PDB entry 6GRD | X-ray diffraction, 2.66 A resolution | chains A and R of the 3 polymer chains in the assembly

Chain A:
Name: Nuclease-like protein
Organism: Chaetomium thermophilum
UniProt: G0RYN2 (G0RYN2_CHATD); numbering as in UniProt (aligned over 1-530)
Sequence (530 residues; row label = number of the first residue in the row):
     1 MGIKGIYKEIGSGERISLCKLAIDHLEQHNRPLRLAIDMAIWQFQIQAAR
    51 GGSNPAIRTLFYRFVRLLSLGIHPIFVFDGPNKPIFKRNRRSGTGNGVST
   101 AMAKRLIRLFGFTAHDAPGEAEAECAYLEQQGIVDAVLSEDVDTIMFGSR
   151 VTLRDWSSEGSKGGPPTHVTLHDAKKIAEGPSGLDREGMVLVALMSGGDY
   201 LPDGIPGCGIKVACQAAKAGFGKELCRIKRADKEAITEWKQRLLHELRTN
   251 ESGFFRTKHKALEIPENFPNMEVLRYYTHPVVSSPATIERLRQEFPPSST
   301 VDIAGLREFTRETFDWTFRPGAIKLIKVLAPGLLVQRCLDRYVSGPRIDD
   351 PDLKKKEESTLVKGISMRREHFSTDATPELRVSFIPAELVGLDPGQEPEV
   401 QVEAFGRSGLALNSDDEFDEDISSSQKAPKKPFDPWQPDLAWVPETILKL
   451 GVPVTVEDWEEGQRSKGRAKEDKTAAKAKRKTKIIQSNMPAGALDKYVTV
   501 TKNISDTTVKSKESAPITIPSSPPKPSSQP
Unresolved in the structure: 1, 83-96, 342-354, 401-430, 466-530
Modified positions: Mse-1, Mse-489 (selenomethionine); Mse-39, Mse-102, Mse-146, Mse-189, Mse-195, Mse-271, Mse-367 (selenomethionine; parent Met)
Ion coordination: Mg2+: Glu-122, Glu-140, Asp-143; Cs+: Ser-196, Asp-203, Ile-205, Cys-208 (shared with DC9(R) of chain R)
Reported in the primary citation:
  - Cs+ coordination: Asp-203, Cys-208
  - contacts within the chain: Glu-120/Tyr-200 (hydrogen bond)
  - mutagenesis - D199A (100-fold), Y200F (100-fold): decreased catalytic activity on K+ ions
  - mutagenesis - E120A (100-fold): decreased catalytic activity (citing earlier work)
  - mutagenesis - D199A/Y200F: abolished catalytic activity

Chain R:
Molecule: 16-nt DNA strand
Sequence (16 nucleotides; numbered 0 to 15; the number before each row is that of its first residue; numbering starts at 0):
     0 TACCCACCACCGCTCA
Ion coordination: Cs+: DC9 (shared with Ser-196(A), Asp-203(A), Ile-205(A), Cys-208(A) of chain A)

Chain A / chain R interface:
Pairs across the interface - 12 pairs, chain A then chain R:
  Phe-44(A) / DA15(R)  sugar contact
  Gln-45(A) / DA15(R)  sugar contact
  Ala-48(A) / DA15(R)  phosphate contact
  Pro-206(A) / DC9(R)  phosphate contact
  Gly-207(A) / DA8(R)  sugar contact
  Gly-207(A) / DC9(R)  hydrogen bond to the phosphate
  Cys-208(A) / DA8(R)  phosphate contact
  Gly-209(A) / DA8(R)  hydrogen bond to the phosphate
  Ile-210(A) / DA8(R)  hydrogen bond to the phosphate
  Lys-211(A) / DC7(R)  phosphate contact
  Lys-211(A) / DA8(R)  hydrogen bond to the phosphate
  Val-212(A) / DA8(R)  hydrogen bond to the phosphate

Overview:
10 residues of chain A and 4 residues of chain R are in contact; the contacts include 5 hydrogen bonds. Polar
pairs include Gly-207(A)/DC9(R), Gly-209(A)/DA8(R) and Ile-210(A)/DA8(R). The paper reports that D199A and
Y200F of chain A reduce catalytic activity on K+ ions; Cs+ coordination by Asp-203(A) and Cys-208(A); 4
substitutions were tested in all.
Chain A is Nuclease-like protein (Chaetomium thermophilum) and chain R is a 16-nt DNA strand; the structure,
eukaryotic junction-resolving enzyme GEN-1 binding with Cesium, was determined by X-ray diffraction together
with 6GRB and 6GRC from the same study.
